Entry 3TU8 (X-ray diffraction, 1.04 A resolution); this record covers chain A.

# Chain A
Name: Burkholderia Lethal Factor 1 (BLF1)
Source organism: Burkholderia pseudomallei
Reference sequence: Q63UP7 (Q63UP7_BURPS); residues 2-211 here = UniProt positions 2-211
Chain sequence (210 residues; row label = number of the first residue in the row):
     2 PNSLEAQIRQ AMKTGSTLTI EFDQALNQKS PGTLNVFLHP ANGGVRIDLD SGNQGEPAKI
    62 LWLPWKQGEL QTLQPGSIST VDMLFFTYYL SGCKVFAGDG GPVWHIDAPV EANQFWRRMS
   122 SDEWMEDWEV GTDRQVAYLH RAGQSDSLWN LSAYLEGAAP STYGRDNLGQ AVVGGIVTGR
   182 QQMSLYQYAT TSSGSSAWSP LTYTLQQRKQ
Modified / non-standard residues: Cys94 (s-hydroxycysteine; CSO)
From the paper describing this entry:
  - catalytic residues: Cys94 (by similarity / conservation)
  - catalytic residues: Thr88, His106
  - contacts within the chain: Thr88-His106 (hydrogen bond), Cys94-Tyr164 (hydrogen bond)
  - mutagenesis - C94S: unchanged stability

# Summary
The paper reports catalytic residues Cys94, Thr88 and His106; C94S leaves stability unchanged.
Chain A is Burkholderia Lethal Factor 1 (BLF1) (Burkholderia pseudomallei); the structure, Crystal Structure
of the Burkholderia Lethal Factor 1 (BLF1), was determined by X-ray diffraction, deposited together with 3TUA.
